8QNF - chain A; structure by X-ray diffraction, 1.65 A resolution.

# Chain A
Name: Condensation domain TomBC from the Tomaymycin non-ribosomal peptide synthetase
Organism: Streptomyces regensis
Sequence (537 residues; each row starts with the number of its first residue; numbers below 1 keep their minus sign (Gly-3 is residue -3)):
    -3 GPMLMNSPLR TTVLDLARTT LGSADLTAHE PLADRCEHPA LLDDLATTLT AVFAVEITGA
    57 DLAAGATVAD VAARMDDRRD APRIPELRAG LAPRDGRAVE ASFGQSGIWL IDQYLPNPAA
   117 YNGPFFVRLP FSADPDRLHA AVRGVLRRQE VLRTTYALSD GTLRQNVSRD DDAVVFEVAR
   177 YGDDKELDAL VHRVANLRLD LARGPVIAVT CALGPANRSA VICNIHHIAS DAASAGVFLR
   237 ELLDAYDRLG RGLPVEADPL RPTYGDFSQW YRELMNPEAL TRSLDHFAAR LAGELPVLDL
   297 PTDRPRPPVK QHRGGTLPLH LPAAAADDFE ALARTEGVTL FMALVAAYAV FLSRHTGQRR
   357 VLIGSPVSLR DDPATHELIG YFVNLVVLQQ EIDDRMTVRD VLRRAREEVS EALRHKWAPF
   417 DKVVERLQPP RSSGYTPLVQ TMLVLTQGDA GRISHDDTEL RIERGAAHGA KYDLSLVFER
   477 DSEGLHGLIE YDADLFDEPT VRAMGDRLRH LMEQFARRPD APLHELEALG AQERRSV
Not modelled in the structure: -3 to 79, 528-533
Ion coordination: Na+ site 1: Glu173, Leu186, Thr206; Na+ site 2: Arg176, Glu494; Na+ site 3: Asp227, Ser364, Phe378; Na+ site 4: Ala288, Asp389; Na+ site 5: Asp295, Thr352; K+ site 1 near Lys306 (its only coordinating residue here); K+ site 2: His372, Asp445; Na+ site 6 near Asp417 (its only coordinating residue here); Na+ site 7: Arg457, Glu459
What the authors report for this chain:
  - catalytic residues: His223 (by similarity / conservation)
  - conformationally variable residues (side-chain flip): His223

# In short
Glu173, Leu186 and Thr206 form the Na+ site 1. The Na+ site 2 is built by Arg176 and Glu494. From the paper:
the catalytic residue His223; conformational variability at His223.
Chain A is Condensation domain TomBC from the Tomaymycin non-ribosomal peptide synthetase (Streptomyces
regensis); the structure, Crystal structure of the Condensation domain TomBC from the Tomaymycin non-ribosomal
peptide synthetase, was determined by X-ray diffraction (same publication as 8RZ6).
